PDB entry 7X57 | electron microscopy, 3.63 A resolution | chains H and J of the 10 polymer chains in the assembly

# Chain H
Protein: Histone H4
Organism: Homo sapiens
Reference sequence: P62805 (H4_HUMAN); residues 0-102 here correspond to UniProt positions 1-103 (UniProt number = residue number + 1)
Sequence (106 residues; numbered -3 to 102; the number before each row is that of its first residue; numbers below 1 keep their minus sign (Gly-3 is residue -3)):
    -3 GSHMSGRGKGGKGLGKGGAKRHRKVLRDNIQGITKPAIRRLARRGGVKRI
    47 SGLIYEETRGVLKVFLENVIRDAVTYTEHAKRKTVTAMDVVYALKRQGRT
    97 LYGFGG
Not modelled in the structure: -3 to 22, 96-102
Construct notes: expression tag (-3 to -1)
Curated features (UniProtKB/Swiss-Prot):
  - DNA-binding region: Lys16 to Lys20
  - modified residue: Ser1 (N-acetylserine), Arg3 (Asymmetric dimethylarginine), Lys5 (N6-(2-hydroxyisobutyryl)lysine), Lys8 (N6-(2-hydroxyisobutyryl)lysine), Lys12 (N6-(2-hydroxyisobutyryl)lysine), Lys16 (N6-(2-hydroxyisobutyryl)lysine), Lys20 (N6,N6,N6-trimethyllysine), Lys31 (N6-(2-hydroxyisobutyryl)lysine), Lys44 (N6-(2-hydroxyisobutyryl)lysine), Ser47 (Phosphoserine), Tyr51 (Phosphotyrosine), Lys59 (N6-(2-hydroxyisobutyryl)lysine), Lys77 (N6-(2-hydroxyisobutyryl)lysine), Lys79 (N6-(2-hydroxyisobutyryl)lysine), Thr80 (Phosphothreonine), Tyr88 (Phosphotyrosine), Lys91 (N6-(2-hydroxyisobutyryl)lysine)
  - cross-link (Glycyl lysine isopeptide (Lys-Gly)): Lys12 (interchain with G-Cter in SUMO2), Lys20 (interchain with G-Cter in SUMO2), Lys31 (interchain with G-Cter in SUMO2), Lys59 (interchain with G-Cter in SUMO2), Lys79 (interchain with G-Cter in SUMO2), Lys91 (interchain with G-Cter in SUMO2)
Reported in the primary citation:
  - self-association interface (contacts with another copy of this molecule); pairs are residue here / residue on that copy: Asp68-Arg92, His75-Asp85, Tyr88-Glu74

# Chain J
Molecule: Widom601 DNA RV
Organism: synthetic construct
Sequence (145 nucleotides; numbered -74 to 70; the number before each row is that of its first residue; numbers below 1 keep their minus sign (DA-74 is residue -74)):
   -74 ATCGATGTATATATCTGACACGTGCCTGGAGACTAGGGAGTAATCCCCTT
   -24 GGCGGTTAAAACGCGGGGGACAGCGCGTACGTGCGTTTAAGCGGTGCTAG
    26 AGCTGTCTACGACCAATTGAGCGGCCTCGGCACCGGGATTCTGAT
Not modelled in the structure: -74 to -60, 62-70

# Interface between chain H and chain J
Contacting residue pairs - 15 pairs, chain H then chain J:
  Arg35(H) - DG-23(J)  salt bridge to the phosphate
  Arg39(H) - DC-22(J)  salt bridge to the phosphate
  Lys44(H) - DG-23(J)  phosphate contact
  Arg45(H) - DG-23(J)  phosphate contact
  Ile46(H) - DG-24(J)  sugar contact
  Ile46(H) - DG-23(J)  hydrogen bond to the phosphate
  Ser47(H) - DG-24(J)  phosphate contact
  Gly48(H) - DG-24(J)  hydrogen bond to the phosphate
  Arg78(H) - DA-3(J)  phosphate contact
  Arg78(H) - DG-2(J)  salt bridge to the phosphate
  Lys79(H) - DC-4(J)  salt bridge to the phosphate
  Lys79(H) - DA-3(J)  hydrogen bond to the phosphate
  Thr80(H) - DC-4(J)  phosphate contact
  Thr80(H) - DA-3(J)  hydrogen bond to the phosphate
  Thr82(H) - DG-2(J)  phosphate contact
Other interface residues (no listed pair), chain H (12 interface residues in all): Tyr51

# Overview
12 residues of chain H face 6 of chain J across their interface, with 4 hydrogen bonds and 4 salt bridges.
Polar contacts include Ile46(H)-DG-23(J), Gly48(H)-DG-24(J) and Lys79(H)-DA-3(J). From UniProt: a DNA-binding
region on chain H. From the paper: a self-association interface involving Asp68(H), His75(H) and Tyr88(H).
Here chain H is Histone H4 (Homo sapiens) and chain J is Widom601 DNA RV (synthetic construct). Entry 7X57
(Cryo-EM structure of human subnucleosome (closed form)) was determined by electron microscopy, deposited
together with 7X58 and 7YOZ.
